Entry 4IOI (X-ray diffraction, 1.95 A resolution); this record covers chains B and C of the 5 polymer chains in the assembly.

[Chain B]
Protein: Trastuzumab heavy chain
From: Homo sapiens
Amino-acid sequence (223 residues; each row starts with the number of its first residue):
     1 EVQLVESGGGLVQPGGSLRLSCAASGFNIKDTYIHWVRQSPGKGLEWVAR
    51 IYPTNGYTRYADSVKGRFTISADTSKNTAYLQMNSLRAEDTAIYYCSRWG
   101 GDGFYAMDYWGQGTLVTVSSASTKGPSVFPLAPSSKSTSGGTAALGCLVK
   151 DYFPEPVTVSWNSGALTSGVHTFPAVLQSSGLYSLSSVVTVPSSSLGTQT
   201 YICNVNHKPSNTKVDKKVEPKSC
Not modelled in the structure: 221-223
Cystine bridges: Cys22-Cys96, Cys147-Cys203
From the paper describing this entry:
  - conformationally variable residues (loop rearrangement): Gln39 to Gly44

[Chain C]
Protein: meditope
Amino-acid sequence (12 residues; each row starts with the number of its first residue):
     1 CQFDLSTRRLKC
Cystine bridges: Cys1-Cys12

[Interface between chain B and chain C]
Contacting residue pairs - 15 pairs, chain B then chain C:
  Gln39(B) with Phe3(C); Leu5(C)
  Ser40(B) with Phe3(C)
  Pro41(B) with Gln2(C), hydrogen bond (backbone-side chain); Phe3(C); Leu5(C)
  Ile93(B) with Leu5(C), hydrophobic; Arg8(C)
  Tyr95(B) with Arg8(C)
  Gln112(B) with Arg8(C), hydrogen bond (backbone-side chain)
  Gly113(B) with Arg8(C)
  Glu155(B) with Ser6(C), hydrogen bond
  Pro174(B) with Ser6(C); Thr7(C)
  Ala175(B) with Ser6(C), hydrogen bond (backbone-side chain)
Also at the interface, not in a pair above, chain B (13 interface residues in all): Thr91, Ala92, Leu115

[Overview]
13 residues of chain B face 6 of chain C across their interface, with 4 hydrogen bonds. Polar contacts include
Pro41(B)-Gln2(C), Gln112(B)-Arg8(C) and Glu155(B)-Ser6(C). From the paper: conformational variability at
Gln39(B).
Here chain B is Trastuzumab heavy chain (Homo sapiens) and chain C is meditope. Entry 4IOI (Meditope-enabled
trastuzumab in complex with CQFDLSTRRLKC) was determined by X-ray diffraction (same publication as 4GW1, 4GW5
and 4HKZ).
